Entry 7OCA (electron microscopy, 3.40 A resolution); this record covers chains A and J of the 8 polymer chains in the assembly.

# Chain A
Name: Glutamate receptor 1
Source organism: Rattus norvegicus
Reference sequence: P19490 (GRIA1_RAT), isoform P19490-2; the construct has insertions or renumbered stretches relative to UniProt, so the offset changes along the chain: -25 to -7 = UniProt 1-19; 2-889 = UniProt 20-907
Sequence (915 residues; each row starts with the number of its first residue; numbers below 1 keep their minus sign (Met-25 is residue -25)):
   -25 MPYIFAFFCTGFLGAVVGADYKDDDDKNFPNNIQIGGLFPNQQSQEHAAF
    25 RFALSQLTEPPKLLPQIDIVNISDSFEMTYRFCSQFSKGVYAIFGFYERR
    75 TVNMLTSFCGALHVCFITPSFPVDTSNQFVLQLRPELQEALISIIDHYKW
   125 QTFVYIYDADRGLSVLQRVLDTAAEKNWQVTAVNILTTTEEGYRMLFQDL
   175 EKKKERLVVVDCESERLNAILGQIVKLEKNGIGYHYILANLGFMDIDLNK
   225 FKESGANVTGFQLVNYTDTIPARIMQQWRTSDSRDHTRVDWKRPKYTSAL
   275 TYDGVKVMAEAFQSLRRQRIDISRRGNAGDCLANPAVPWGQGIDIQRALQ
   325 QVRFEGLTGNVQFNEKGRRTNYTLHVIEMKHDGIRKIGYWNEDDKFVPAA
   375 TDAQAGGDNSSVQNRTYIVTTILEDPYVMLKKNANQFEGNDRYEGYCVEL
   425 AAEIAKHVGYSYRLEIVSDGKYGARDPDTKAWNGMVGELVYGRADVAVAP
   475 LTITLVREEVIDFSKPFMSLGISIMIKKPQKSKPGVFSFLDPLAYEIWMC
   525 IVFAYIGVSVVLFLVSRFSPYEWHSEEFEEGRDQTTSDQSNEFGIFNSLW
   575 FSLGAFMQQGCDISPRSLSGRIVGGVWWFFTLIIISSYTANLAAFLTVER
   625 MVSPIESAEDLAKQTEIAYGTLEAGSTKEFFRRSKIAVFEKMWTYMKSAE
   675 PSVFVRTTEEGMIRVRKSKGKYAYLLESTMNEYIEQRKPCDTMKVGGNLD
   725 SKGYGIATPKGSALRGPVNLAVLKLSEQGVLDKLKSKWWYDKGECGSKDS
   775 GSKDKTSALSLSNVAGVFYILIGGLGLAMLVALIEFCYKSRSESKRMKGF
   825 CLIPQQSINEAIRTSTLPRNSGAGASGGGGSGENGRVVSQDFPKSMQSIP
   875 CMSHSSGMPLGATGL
Not modelled in the structure: -25 to 2, 260-265, 374-386, 546-563, 773-778, 821-889
Disulfide bonds: Cys57-Cys305, Cys714-Cys769
Covalently attached groups: glycan linked to Asn45; N-acetylglucosamine (NAG) linked to Asn231, Asn239, Asn345
Construct notes: insertion (-6 to 1)
Residues lining bound ligands:
  - E2Q (6-nitro-2,3-bis(oxidanylidene)-1,4-dihydrobenzo[f]quinoxaline-7-sulfonamide): Glu398, Tyr446, Pro474, Thr476, Arg481, Ser650, Thr682, Glu701, Met704, Tyr728
  - 1,2-diacyl-sn-glycero-3-phosphocholine (PC1), molecule 1: Val510, Phe511, Tyr793, Ile794, Gly797, Gly798, Leu801
  - 1,2-diacyl-sn-glycero-3-phosphocholine (PC1), molecule 2: Phe511, Leu514, Phe570, Leu573, Trp574, Leu577, Ile794
  - 1,2-diacyl-sn-glycero-3-phosphocholine (PC1), molecule 3: Leu514, Asp515, Tyr519, Trp522, Ile525, Val526, Tyr529, Leu577, Phe580, Met581
  - 1,2-diacyl-sn-glycero-3-phosphocholine (PC1), molecule 4: Tyr519, Val526, Tyr529
  - 1,2-diacyl-sn-glycero-3-phosphocholine (PC1), molecule 5: Val526, Ile530, Ile569
  - 1,2-diacyl-sn-glycero-3-phosphocholine (PC1), molecule 6: Tyr529, Ile569, Phe570, Leu573
  - 1,2-diacyl-sn-glycero-3-phosphocholine (PC1), molecule 7: Arg595, Ile596, Gly599, Val600, Phe603
  - 1,2-diacyl-sn-glycero-3-phosphocholine (PC1), molecule 8: Tyr793, Ile796, Gly797, Gly800, Met803, Leu804, Ala806, Leu807
  - 1,2-diacyl-sn-glycero-3-phosphocholine (PC1), molecule 9: Leu801, Val805, Ile808, Glu809, Tyr812

# Chain J
Name: Voltage-dependent calcium channel gamma-8 subunit
Source organism: Rattus norvegicus
Reference sequence: Q8VHW5 (CCG8_RAT); residues 2-417 here = UniProt positions 2-417
Sequence (423 residues; numbered 1 to 423; the number before each row is that of its first residue):
     1 GESLKRWNEERGLWCEKGVQVLLTTIGAFAAFGLMTIAISTDYWLYTRAL
    51 ICNTTNLTAGDDGPPHRGGSGSSEKKDPGGLTHSGLWRICCLEGLKRGVC
   101 VKINHFPEDTDYDHDSAEYLLRVVRASSIFPILSAILLLLGGVCVAASRV
   151 YKSKRNIILGAGILFVAAGLSNIIGVIVYISANAGEPGPKRDEEKKNHYS
   201 YGWSFYFGGLSFILAEVIGVLAVNIYIERSREAHCQSRSDLLKAGGGAGG
   251 SGGSGPSAILRLPSYRFRYRRRSRSSSRGSSEASPSRDASPGGPGGPGFA
   301 STDISMYTLSRDPSKGSVAAGLASAGGGGGGAGVGAYGGAAGAAGGGGTG
   351 SERDRGSSAGFLTLHNAFPKEAASGVTVTVTGPPAAPAPAPPAPAAPAPG
   401 TLSKEAAASNTNTLNRKLEVLFQ
Not modelled in the structure: 1-15, 55-77, 107-114, 187-195, 241-423
Disulfide bonds: Cys52-Cys91, Cys90-Cys100
Construct notes: expression tag (1, 418-423)
Residues lining bound ligands:
  - 1,2-diacyl-sn-glycero-3-phosphocholine (PC1), molecule 1: Glu16, Val19, Gln20, Leu23, Leu210, Ile213, Leu214, Val217
  - 1,2-diacyl-sn-glycero-3-phosphocholine (PC1), molecule 2: Tyr46, Gly202, Trp203, Tyr206, Phe207, Leu210
  - 1,2-diacyl-sn-glycero-3-phosphocholine (PC1), molecule 3: Ala117, Leu121, Val124, Ala167, Ser171, Ile174, Val178
  - 1,2-diacyl-sn-glycero-3-phosphocholine (PC1), molecule 4: Leu133, Leu137, Asn156, Leu159, Ile163, Leu164, Ala167
  - 1,2-diacyl-sn-glycero-3-phosphocholine (PC1), molecule 5: Leu137, Leu140, Cys144, Asn156, Ile157, Leu164
  - 1,2-diacyl-sn-glycero-3-phosphocholine (PC1), molecule 6: Tyr199, Ser200, Tyr201, Tyr206
  - 1,2-diacyl-sn-glycero-3-phosphocholine (PC1), molecule 7: Ile213, Val217, Val220, Leu221, Asn224

# Chain A / chain J interface
Contacting residue pairs - 19 pairs, chain A then chain J:
  Tyr519(A) - Tyr206(J)  hydrogen bond
  Glu520(A) - Ile180(J)
  Glu520(A) - Tyr199(J)  hydrogen bond
  Glu520(A) - Tyr201(J)  hydrogen bond
  Met523(A) - Phe205(J)  hydrophobic
  Phe527(A) - Ile173(J)
  Phe527(A) - Phe212(J)
  Gly531(A) - Glu216(J)
  Val534(A) - Val166(J)  hydrophobic
  Val534(A) - Glu216(J)
  Val535(A) - Val166(J)  hydrophobic
  Phe537(A) - Val223(J)  hydrophobic
  Phe537(A) - Asn224(J)
  Leu538(A) - Ile163(J)  hydrophobic
  Leu538(A) - Val223(J)  hydrophobic
  Arg541(A) - Val223(J)
  Arg541(A) - Ile227(J)
  Phe542(A) - Tyr226(J)
  Ile569(A) - Val220(J)  hydrophobic
Other interface residues (no listed pair), chain A (16 interface residues in all): Cys524, Ala528, Ile530, Pro544
Other interface residues (no listed pair), chain J (19 interface residues in all): Leu170, Val176, Ile177, Gly209

# Summary
Chain A and chain J form an interface of 16 and 19 residues respectively; the contacts include 3 hydrogen
bonds. Polar contacts include Tyr519(A)-Tyr206(J), Glu520(A)-Tyr199(J) and Glu520(A)-Tyr201(J). 2
1,2-diacyl-sn-glycero-3-phosphocholine molecules are bound between chain A and chain J.
Here chain A is Glutamate receptor 1 and chain J is Voltage-dependent calcium channel gamma-8 subunit, both
from Rattus norvegicus. Entry 7OCA (Resting state full-length GluA1/A2 heterotertramer in complex with TARP
gamma 8 and CNIH2) was determined by electron microscopy (same publication as 7OCC, 7OCD, 7OCE and 7OCF).
